Entry 2QPM (X-ray diffraction, 1.85 A resolution); this record covers chain A.

[Chain A]
Name: Cytokinin dehydrogenase 1
Organism: Zea mays
Notes: EC 1.5.99.12
Reference sequence: Q9T0N8 (CKX1_MAIZE); numbering as in UniProt (aligned over 19-534)
Amino-acid sequence (516 residues; row label = number of the first residue in the row):
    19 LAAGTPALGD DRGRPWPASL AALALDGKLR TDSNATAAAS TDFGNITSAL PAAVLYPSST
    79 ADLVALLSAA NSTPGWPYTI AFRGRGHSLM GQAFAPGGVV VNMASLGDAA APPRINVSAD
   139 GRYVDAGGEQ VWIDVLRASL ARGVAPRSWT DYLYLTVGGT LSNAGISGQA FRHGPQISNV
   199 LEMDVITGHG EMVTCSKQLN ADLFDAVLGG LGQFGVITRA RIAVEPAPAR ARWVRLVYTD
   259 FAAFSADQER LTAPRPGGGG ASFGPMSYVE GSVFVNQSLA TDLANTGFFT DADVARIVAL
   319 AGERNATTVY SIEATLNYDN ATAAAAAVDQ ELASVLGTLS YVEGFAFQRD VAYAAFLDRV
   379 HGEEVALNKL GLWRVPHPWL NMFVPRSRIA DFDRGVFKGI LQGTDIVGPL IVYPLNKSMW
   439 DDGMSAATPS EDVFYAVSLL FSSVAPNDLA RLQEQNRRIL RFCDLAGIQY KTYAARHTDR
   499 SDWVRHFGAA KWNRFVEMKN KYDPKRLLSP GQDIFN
Unresolved in the structure: 19-32, 274-279
Sequence notes: variant A79 (Gly in Q9T0N8), T168 (Asn in Q9T0N8), L254 (Phe in Q9T0N8); engineered mutation A492 (Leu in Q9T0N8)
Glycans and other covalent adducts: N-acetylglucosamine (NAG) linked to N63, N134, N294, N323, N338; flavin-adenine dinucleotide (FAD) linked to H105
Ligand contacts:
  - 1-benzyl-3-(2-chloropyridin-4-yl)urea (246): L107, D169, I184, V378, E381, W397, N399, P427, I429, S456, L458, Y491
  - FAD (flavin-adenine dinucleotide): F61, A99, F100, R101, G102, R103, G104, S106, Q110, A111, M121, G146, T168, D169, Y170, L173, T174, G176, G177, T178, S180, N181, G183, I184, L229, G230, G233, V234, I235, W391, W397, Y491, S527, Q530
UniProt features mapped onto this chain:
  - binding site (FAD): F100, G102, R103, G104, S106, Q110, D169, T174, S180, I184, I235, Y491, S527, Q530
  - binding site (N(6)-dimethylallyladenine): D169, E381
  - binding site (trans-zeatin): D169, E381, S456
  - modified residue: H105 (Pros-8alpha-FAD histidine)
  - glycosylation (N-linked (GlcNAc...) asparagine): N52, N63, N89, N134, N294, N323, N338, N434

[Overview]
Chain A binds 1-benzyl-3-(2-chloropyridin-4-yl)urea. N-acetylglucosamine is covalently linked to N63, N134,
N294, N323 and N338. Flavin-adenine dinucleotide is covalently linked to H105. Curated annotation (UniProt)
lists 14 FAD-binding residues, N(6)-dimethylallyladenine-binding residues D169 and E381 and 3
trans-zeatin-binding residues.
Chain A is Cytokinin dehydrogenase 1 (Zea mays); the structure, Leu492Ala mutant of Maize cytokinin
oxidase/dehydrogenase complexed with benzylurea inhibitor CPBU, was determined by X-ray diffraction together
with 3KJM and 2QKN from the same study.
